Entry 1MDM (X-ray diffraction, 2.80 A resolution); this record covers chains D and A of the 4 polymer chains in the assembly.

# Chain D
Molecule: Pax5/ets binding site on the mb-1 promoter
Sequence (26 nucleotides; each row starts with the number of its first residue):
     1 AAGGCCACTGGAGCCCATCTCCGGCA

# Chain A
Name: Paired box protein pax-5
Source organism: Homo sapiens
Notes: fragment: paired dna-binding domain, residues 1-149
UniProt: Q02548 (PAX5_HUMAN); numbering as in UniProt (aligned over 1-149)
Chain sequence (149 residues; numbered 1 to 149; the number before each row is that of its first residue):
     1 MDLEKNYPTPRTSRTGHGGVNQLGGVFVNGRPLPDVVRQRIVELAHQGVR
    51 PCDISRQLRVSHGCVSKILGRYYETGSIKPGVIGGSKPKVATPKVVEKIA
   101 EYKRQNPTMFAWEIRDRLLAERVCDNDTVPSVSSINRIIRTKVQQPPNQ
Not modelled in the structure: 1-18, 143-149

# Interface between chain D and chain A
Residue-residue contacts (43):
  DA1(D) - Phe110(A)  phosphate contact
  DA2(D) - Phe110(A)  phosphate contact
  DA2(D) - Ala111(A)  hydrogen bond to the phosphate
  DA2(D) - Asn136(A)  sugar contact
  DG3(D) - Asn136(A)  phosphate contact
  DG3(D) - Arg140(A)  salt bridge to the phosphate
  DG10(D) - Gly85(A)  hydrogen bond to the base
  DG10(D) - Ser86(A)  base contact
  DG10(D) - Lys89(A)  sugar contact
  DG11(D) - Gly84(A)  base contact
  DG11(D) - Gly85(A)  hydrogen bond to the base
  DA12(D) - Ile83(A)  base contact
  DA12(D) - Gly84(A)  base contact
  DG13(D) - Gly30(A)  hydrogen bond to the base
  DG13(D) - Gly81(A)  phosphate contact
  DG13(D) - Val82(A)  sugar contact
  DG13(D) - Ile83(A)  sugar contact
  DC14(D) - Gly30(A)  sugar contact
  DC14(D) - Arg31(A)  phosphate contact
  DC14(D) - Pro32(A)  phosphate contact
  DC14(D) - Leu33(A)  phosphate contact
  DC14(D) - Lys67(A)  salt bridge to the phosphate
  DC14(D) - Pro80(A)  phosphate contact
  DC14(D) - Gly81(A)  hydrogen bond to the phosphate
  DC14(D) - Ile83(A)  sugar contact
  DC15(D) - Phe27(A)  phosphate contact
  DC15(D) - Arg31(A)  sugar contact
  DC15(D) - Pro32(A)  phosphate contact
  DC15(D) - Leu33(A)  hydrogen bond to the phosphate
  DC15(D) - Arg38(A)  salt bridge to the phosphate
  DC15(D) - Ser61(A)  sugar contact
  DC15(D) - Cys64(A)  hydrogen bond to the phosphate
  DC15(D) - Lys67(A)  salt bridge to the phosphate
  DC16(D) - Asn21(A)  phosphate contact
  DC16(D) - Phe27(A)  sugar contact
  DC16(D) - Val60(A)  phosphate contact
  DC16(D) - Ser61(A)  hydrogen bond to the phosphate
  DC16(D) - Cys64(A)  phosphate contact
  DA17(D) - Val20(A)  phosphate contact
  DA17(D) - Asn21(A)  phosphate contact
  DA17(D) - Gln22(A)  hydrogen bond to the phosphate
  DT18(D) - Gln22(A)  hydrogen bond to the phosphate
  DT18(D) - His62(A)  base contact
Other interface residues (no listed pair), chain D (13 interface residues in all): DC19
Other interface residues (no listed pair), chain A (30 interface residues in all): Gly63, Ile68, Met109, Trp112

# Overview
13 residues of chain D and 30 residues of chain A are in contact; the contacts include 10 hydrogen bonds and 4
salt bridges. Polar contacts include DG10(D)-Gly85(A), DG11(D)-Gly85(A) and DG13(D)-Gly30(A).
Here chain D is Pax5/ets binding site on the mb-1 promoter and chain A is Paired box protein pax-5 (Homo
sapiens). Entry 1MDM (Inhibited fragment of ets-1 and paired domain of PAX5 bound to DNA) was determined by
X-ray diffraction, deposited together with 1MD0.
